PDB entry 5EA7 | X-ray diffraction, 2.85 A resolution | chain F

[Chain F]
Protein: Fusion glycoprotein F0
From: Human respiratory syncytial virus A (strain A2)
Notes: fragment: RSV F ectodomain
UniProt: P03420 (FUS_HRSVA); residue numbers follow UniProt; this construct covers 1-513
Sequence (568 residues; row label = number of the first residue in the row):
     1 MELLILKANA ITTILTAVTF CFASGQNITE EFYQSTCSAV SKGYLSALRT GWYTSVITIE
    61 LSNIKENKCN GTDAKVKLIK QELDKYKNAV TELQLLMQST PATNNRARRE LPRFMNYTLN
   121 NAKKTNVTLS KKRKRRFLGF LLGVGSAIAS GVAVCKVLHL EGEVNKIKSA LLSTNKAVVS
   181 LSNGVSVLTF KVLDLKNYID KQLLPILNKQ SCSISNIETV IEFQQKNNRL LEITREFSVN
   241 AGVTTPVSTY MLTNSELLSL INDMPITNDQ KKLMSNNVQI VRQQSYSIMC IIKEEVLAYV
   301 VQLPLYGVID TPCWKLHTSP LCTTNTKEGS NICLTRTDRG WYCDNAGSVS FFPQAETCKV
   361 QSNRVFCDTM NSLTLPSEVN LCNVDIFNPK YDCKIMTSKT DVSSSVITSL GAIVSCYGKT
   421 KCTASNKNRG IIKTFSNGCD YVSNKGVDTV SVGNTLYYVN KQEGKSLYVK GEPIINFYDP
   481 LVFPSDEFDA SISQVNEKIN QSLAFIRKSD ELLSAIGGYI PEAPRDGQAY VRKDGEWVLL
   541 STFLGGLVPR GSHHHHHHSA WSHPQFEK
Disordered / not traced: 1-26, 65-73, 99-136, 209-212, 513-568
Differences from the reference sequence: variant Ala102 (Pro in P03420), Val379 (Ile in P03420), Val447 (Met in P03420); engineered mutation Cys155 (Ser in P03420), Phe190 (Ser in P03420), Leu207 (Val in P03420), Cys290 (Ser in P03420); expression tag (514-568)
Disulfide bonds: Cys37-Cys439, Cys155-Cys290, Cys313-Cys343, Cys322-Cys333, Cys358-Cys367, Cys382-Cys393, Cys416-Cys422
Ligand contacts:
  - bms-433771 (5NO; 1-cyclopropyl-3-[[1-(4-oxidanylbutyl)benzimidazol-2-yl]methyl]imidazo[4,5-c]pyridin-2-one): Phe137, Phe140, Met396, Thr397, Asp486, Glu487, Phe488, Asp489
  - N-cyclohexyltaurine (NHE; 2-[N-cyclohexylamino]ethane sulfonic acid): Phe387, Phe477, Tyr478, Asp479, Val482, Asn496, Ile499, Leu503
UniProt features mapped onto this chain:
  - region: Phe137 to Val157 (Fusion peptide)
  - site (Cleavage): Arg109, Glu110, Arg136, Phe137
  - glycosylation (N-linked (GlcNAc...) asparagine): Asn27, Asn70, Asn116, Asn120, Asn126, Asn500
  - natural variant: Glu218 (E218A: In strain: Cold-passage attenuated), Val379 (I379V: In strain: Cold-passage attenuated; this construct carries the variant), Val447 (M447V: In strain: Cold-passage attenuated; this construct carries the variant)
  - mutagenesis: Cys37 (C37S: Impairs translation or folding of the F protein), Cys69 (C69S: Impairs translation or folding of the F protein), Arg108 to Arg109 (Complete loss of cleavage between F2 and p27), Arg108 (R108N: Complete loss of cleavage between F2 and p27), Arg109 (R109N: Complete loss of cleavage between F2 and p27), Lys131 (K131Q: No effect on cleavage between F2 and p27), Cys212 (C212S: No effect on F1 and F2 structure and glycosylation), Cys313 (C313S: Impairs translation or folding of the F protein), Cys322 (C322S: Impairs translation or folding of the F protein), Cys333 (C333S: Impairs translation or folding of the F protein), Cys343 (C343S: Impairs translation or folding of the F protein), Cys358 (C358S: Impairs translation or folding of the F protein), 6 further mutagenesis entries in UniProt
Reported in the primary citation:
  - binding site for bms-433771: Phe140, Phe488
  - mutagenesis - D401E, E487D, F488L, D489E: decreased stability
  - mutagenesis - S398L, D486N: increased stability
  - mutagenesis - D489Y: unchanged stability
  - mutagenesis - L141W, G143S, K394R/S398L, S398L, T400A: decreased expression
  - mutagenesis - L141W, D486N: decreased growth

[In short]
Bound to chain F: N-cyclohexyltaurine and bms-433771. Curated annotation (UniProt) lists 17 mutagenesis sites.
From the paper: a binding site for bms-433771 at Phe140 and Phe488; L141W, G143S and K394R/S398L, among
others, reduce expression; 11 substitutions were tested in all.
Chain F is Fusion glycoprotein F0 (Human respiratory syncytial virus A (strain A2)); the structure, Crystal
Structure of Inhibitor BMS-433771 in Complex with Prefusion RSV F Glycoprotein, was determined by X-ray
diffraction together with 5EA3, 5EA4, 5EA5, 5EA6 and 5EA8 from the same study.
